3GR7 - chains A and B; structure by X-ray diffraction, 2.30 A resolution.

[Chain A (and B)]
Protein: NADPH dehydrogenase
From: Geobacillus kaustophilus
Notes: EC 1.6.99.1; chain B of this document is another copy of the same molecule, construct and numbering; everything in this record applies to it too
Reference sequence: Q5KXG9 (NAMA_GEOKA); residue numbers follow UniProt; this construct covers 1-340
Sequence (340 residues; row label = number of the first residue in the row):
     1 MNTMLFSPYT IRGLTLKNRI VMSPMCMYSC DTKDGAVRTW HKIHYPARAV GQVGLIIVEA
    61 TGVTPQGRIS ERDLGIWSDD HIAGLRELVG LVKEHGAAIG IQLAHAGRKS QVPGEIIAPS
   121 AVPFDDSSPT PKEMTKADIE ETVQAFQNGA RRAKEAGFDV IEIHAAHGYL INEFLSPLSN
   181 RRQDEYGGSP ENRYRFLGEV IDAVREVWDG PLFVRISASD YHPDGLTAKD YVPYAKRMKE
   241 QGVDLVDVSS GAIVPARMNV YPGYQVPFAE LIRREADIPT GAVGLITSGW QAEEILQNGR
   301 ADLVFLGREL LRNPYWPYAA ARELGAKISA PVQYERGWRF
Residues lining bound ligands: FMN (flavin mononucleotide): Ser-23, Pro-24, Met-25, Cys-26, Glu-59, Ala-60, Gln-102, His-164, His-167, Arg-215, Val-283, Gly-284, Leu-285, Ile-286, Leu-306, Gly-307, Arg-308, Arg-336

[How chain A and chain B interact]
Residue-residue contacts (25; chain A residue first):
  Asn-259(A) / Gln-297(B)  hydrogen bond
  Tyr-261(A) / Gln-297(B)
  Tyr-261(A) / Asn-298(B)  hydrogen bond
  Pro-262(A) / Trp-290(B)  hydrophobic
  Pro-262(A) / Glu-294(B)
  Gly-263(A) / Asn-298(B)  hydrogen bond (backbone-side chain)
  Val-266(A) / Arg-300(B)
  Pro-267(A) / Asn-298(B)
  Pro-267(A) / Arg-300(B)
  Leu-285(A) / Trp-290(B)  hydrogen bond (backbone-side chain)
  Thr-287(A) / Trp-290(B)
  Trp-290(A) / Pro-262(B)
  Trp-290(A) / Leu-285(B)  hydrogen bond (side chain-backbone)
  Trp-290(A) / Thr-287(B)  hydrogen bond
  Trp-290(A) / Gln-291(B)  hydrogen bond
  Gln-291(A) / Trp-290(B)  hydrogen bond
  Glu-293(A) / Pro-262(B)
  Glu-294(A) / Pro-262(B)
  Gln-297(A) / Asn-259(B)  hydrogen bond
  Gln-297(A) / Tyr-261(B)  hydrogen bond (backbone-side chain)
  Asn-298(A) / Tyr-261(B)  hydrogen bond
  Asn-298(A) / Gly-263(B)  hydrogen bond (side chain-backbone)
  Asn-298(A) / Pro-267(B)
  Arg-300(A) / Val-266(B)
  Arg-300(A) / Arg-300(B)
Also at the interface, not in a pair above, chain A (16 interface residues in all): Glu-270
Also at the interface, not in a pair above, chain B (18 interface residues in all): Tyr-264, Glu-270, Glu-293, Leu-324

[Summary]
16 residues of chain A face 18 of chain B across their interface; the contacts include 12 hydrogen bonds.
Polar contacts include Asn-259(A)/Gln-297(B), Tyr-261(A)/Asn-298(B) and Gly-263(A)/Asn-298(B). Ligands of
chain A: flavin mononucleotide.
Chain A and chain B are both NADPH dehydrogenase (Geobacillus kaustophilus); the structure, Structure of OYE
from Geobacillus kaustophilus, hexagonal crystal form, was determined by X-ray diffraction, deposited together
with 3GR8.
